PDB entry 3ABS | X-ray diffraction, 2.25 A resolution | chains C and D of the 4 polymer chains in the assembly

Chain C:
Molecule: Ethanolamine ammonia-lyase heavy chain
Source organism: Escherichia coli
Notes: EC 4.3.1.7
UniProtKB: P0AEJ6 (EUTB_ECOLI); residue numbers follow UniProt; this construct covers 1-453
Amino-acid sequence (453 residues; row label = number of the first residue in the row):
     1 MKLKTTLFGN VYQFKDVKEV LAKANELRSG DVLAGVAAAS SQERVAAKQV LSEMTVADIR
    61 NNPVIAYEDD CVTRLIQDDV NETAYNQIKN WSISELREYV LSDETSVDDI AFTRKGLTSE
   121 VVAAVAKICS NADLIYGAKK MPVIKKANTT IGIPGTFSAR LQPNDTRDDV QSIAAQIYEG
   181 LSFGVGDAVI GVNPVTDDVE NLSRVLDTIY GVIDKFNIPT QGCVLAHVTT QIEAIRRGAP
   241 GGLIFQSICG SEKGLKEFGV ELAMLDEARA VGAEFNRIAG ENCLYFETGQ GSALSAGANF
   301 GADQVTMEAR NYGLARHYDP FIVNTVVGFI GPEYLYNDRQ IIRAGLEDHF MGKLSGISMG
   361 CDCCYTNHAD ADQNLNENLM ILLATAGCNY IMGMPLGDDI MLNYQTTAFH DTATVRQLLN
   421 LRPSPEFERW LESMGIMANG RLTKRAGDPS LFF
Curated features (UniProtKB/Swiss-Prot):
  - binding site (substrate): Arg160 to Gln162, Asn193, Glu287, Asp362
  - binding site (adenosylcob(III)alamin): Pro194, Gln246, Ser295, Met401
Ligand contacts:
  - co-(adenin-9-yl-pentyl)-cobalamin (COY): Asn193, Pro194, Val195, Asp197, Leu225, Ala226, His227, Phe245, Gln246, Ser247, Ile248, Glu257, Phe258, Glu287, Thr288, Gly289, Ser292, Ser295, Val326, Phe329, Ile330, Glu333, Met401, Leu402
  - ethanolamine (ETA): Arg160, Gln162, Asn193, Leu225, Glu287, Val326, Phe329, Asp362, Met392, Leu402, Tyr404

Chain D:
Molecule: Ethanolamine ammonia-lyase light chain
Source organism: Escherichia coli
Notes: EC 4.3.1.7
UniProtKB: P19636 (EUTC_ECOLI); residue numbers follow UniProt; this construct covers 1-295
Amino-acid sequence (306 residues; row label = number of the first residue in the row; numbers below 1 keep their minus sign (Met-10 is residue -10)):
   -10 MDQSSHHHHH HMDQKQIEEI VRSVMASMGQ AAPAPSEAKC ATTNCAAPVT SESCALDLGS
    50 AEAKAWIGVE NPHRADVLTE LRRSTVARVC TGRAGPRPRT QALLRFLADH SRSKDTVLKE
   110 VPEEWVKAQG LLEVRSEISD KNLYLTRPDM GRRLCAEAVE ALKAQCVANP DVQVVISDGL
   170 STDAITVNYE EILPPLMAGL KQAGLKVGTP FFVRYGRVKI EDQIGEILGA KVVILLVGER
   230 PGLGQSESLS CYAVYSPRMA TTVEADRTCI SNIHQGGTPP VEAAAVIVDL AKRMLEQKAS
   290 GINMTR
Unresolved in the structure: -10 to 43
Sequence notes: expression tag (-10 to 0)
Curated features (UniProtKB/Swiss-Prot):
  - binding site (adenosylcob(III)alamin): Val207, Glu228, Cys258
Ligand contacts: co-(adenin-9-yl-pentyl)-cobalamin (COY): Tyr133, Arg141, Leu169, Arg206, Val207, Lys208, Val226, Gly227, Glu228, Arg229, Ser239, Tyr241, Glu253, Ala254, Arg256, Cys258, Ser260, Asn261

How chain C and chain D interact:
Residue-residue contacts (100; chain C residue first):
  Leu33(C) with Thr135(D); Arg136(D); Pro137(D); Asp138(D)
  Thr166(C) with Asn261(D); His263(D); Gly265(D); Gly266(D)
  Arg167(C) with Gly265(D); Gly266(D)
  Asp169(C) with Ser73(D)
  Gln171(C) with Ser73(D)
  Ser172(C) with Ser73(D); Thr74(D), hydrogen bond
  Ala175(C) with Leu70(D), hydrophobic
  Gln176(C) with Ala76(D)
  Glu179(C) with Val78(D); Cys79(D), hydrogen bond (side chain-backbone)
  Phe183(C) with Arg82(D)
  Val195(C) with Asn261(D)
  His227(C) with Ile291(D)
  Lys256(C) with Val252(D)
  Glu257(C) with Lys208(D), salt bridge; Val252(D); Glu253(D), hydrogen bond (side chain-backbone); Ala254(D), hydrogen bond (backbone-backbone)
  Phe258(C) with Ala254(D)
  Gly259(C) with Ala254(D); Ile291(D)
  Ser295(C) with Arg141(D), hydrogen bond (backbone-side chain); Lys208(D)
  Phe329(C) with Arg229(D), hydrogen bond (backbone-side chain)
  Ile330(C) with Arg229(D), hydrogen bond (backbone-side chain)
  Pro332(C) with Leu134(D)
  Glu333(C) with Leu134(D); Thr135(D); Pro137(D); Arg206(D), salt bridge
  Tyr365(C) with His99(D)
  Thr366(C) with Arg229(D)
  Asn367(C) with His99(D), hydrogen bond; Ser102(D), hydrogen bond; Lys103(D), hydrogen bond (backbone-side chain); Val106(D); Pro230(D), hydrogen bond (side chain-backbone); Gly231(D); Leu232(D)
  His368(C) with Val106(D); Leu169(D)
  Ala369(C) with Lys103(D), hydrogen bond (backbone-side chain)
  Ala371(C) with His99(D)
  Asp372(C) with His99(D)
  Gln373(C) with Phe95(D)
  Glu377(C) with Arg86(D), salt bridge
  Pro395(C) with Arg77(D); Val78(D), hydrophobic
  Leu396(C) with Arg77(D); Ala91(D), hydrophobic; Phe95(D)
  Asp398(C) with Arg77(D), salt bridge; Leu232(D)
  Ile400(C) with Val75(D), hydrophobic; Ala76(D), hydrophobic; Gln234(D)
  Met401(C) with Asn261(D), hydrogen bond (backbone-side chain)
  Leu402(C) with Arg229(D), hydrogen bond (backbone-side chain)
  Asn403(C) with Glu228(D); Arg229(D), hydrogen bond (side chain-backbone); Pro230(D); Gly231(D); Gln234(D)
  Tyr404(C) with Arg229(D)
  Gln405(C) with Phe95(D); His99(D); Leu232(D)
  His410(C) with Gly81(D), hydrogen bond (side chain-backbone); Arg82(D); Pro85(D); Arg86(D); Pro87(D)
  Asp411(C) with Arg86(D), salt bridge
  Ala413(C) with Pro85(D), hydrophobic
  Thr414(C) with Pro85(D), hydrogen bond (side chain-backbone); Arg86(D), hydrogen bond
  Gln417(C) with Pro85(D)
  Thr443(C) with Arg82(D), hydrogen bond (backbone-side chain)
  Lys444(C) with Arg82(D)
  Ala446(C) with Arg82(D), hydrogen bond (backbone-side chain)
  Gly447(C) with Arg82(D)
  Asp448(C) with Val58(D); Pro61(D); His62(D), hydrogen bond (side chain-backbone); Leu67(D)
  Pro449(C) with Leu67(D), hydrophobic; Leu70(D), hydrophobic
  Ser450(C) with His62(D), hydrogen bond (backbone-side chain); Arg63(D), hydrogen bond (side chain-backbone)
  Phe453(C) with His62(D), hydrogen bond (backbone-side chain); Arg63(D); Val66(D), hydrophobic
Other interface residues (no listed pair), chain C (57 interface residues in all): Ser29, Thr229, Tyr334, Leu442, Leu451
Other interface residues (no listed pair), chain D (51 interface residues in all): Thr80, Ser237, Ser260

In short:
The interface between chain C and chain D involves 57 residues on one side and 51 on the other, with 24
hydrogen bonds and 5 salt bridges. Among the polar pairs are Glu257(C)-Lys208(D), Glu333(C)-Arg206(D) and
Glu377(C)-Arg86(D). Co-(adenin-9-yl-pentyl)-cobalamin is bound between chain C and chain D.
Here chain C is Ethanolamine ammonia-lyase heavy chain and chain D is Ethanolamine ammonia-lyase light chain,
both from Escherichia coli. Entry 3ABS (Crystal structure of ethanolamine ammonia-lyase from Escherichia coli
complexed with adeninylpentylcobalamin and ethanolamine) was determined by X-ray diffraction together with
3ABO, 3ABQ and 3ABR from the same study.
